5GR8 - chains A and J; structure by X-ray diffraction, 2.59 A resolution.

[Chain A]
Molecule: Leucine-rich repeat receptor-like protein kinase PEPR1
Source organism: Arabidopsis thaliana
Notes: EC 2.7.11.1
Reference sequence: Q9SSL9 (PEPR1_ARATH); residue numbers follow UniProt; this construct covers 29-738
Chain sequence (710 residues; each row starts with the number of its first residue):
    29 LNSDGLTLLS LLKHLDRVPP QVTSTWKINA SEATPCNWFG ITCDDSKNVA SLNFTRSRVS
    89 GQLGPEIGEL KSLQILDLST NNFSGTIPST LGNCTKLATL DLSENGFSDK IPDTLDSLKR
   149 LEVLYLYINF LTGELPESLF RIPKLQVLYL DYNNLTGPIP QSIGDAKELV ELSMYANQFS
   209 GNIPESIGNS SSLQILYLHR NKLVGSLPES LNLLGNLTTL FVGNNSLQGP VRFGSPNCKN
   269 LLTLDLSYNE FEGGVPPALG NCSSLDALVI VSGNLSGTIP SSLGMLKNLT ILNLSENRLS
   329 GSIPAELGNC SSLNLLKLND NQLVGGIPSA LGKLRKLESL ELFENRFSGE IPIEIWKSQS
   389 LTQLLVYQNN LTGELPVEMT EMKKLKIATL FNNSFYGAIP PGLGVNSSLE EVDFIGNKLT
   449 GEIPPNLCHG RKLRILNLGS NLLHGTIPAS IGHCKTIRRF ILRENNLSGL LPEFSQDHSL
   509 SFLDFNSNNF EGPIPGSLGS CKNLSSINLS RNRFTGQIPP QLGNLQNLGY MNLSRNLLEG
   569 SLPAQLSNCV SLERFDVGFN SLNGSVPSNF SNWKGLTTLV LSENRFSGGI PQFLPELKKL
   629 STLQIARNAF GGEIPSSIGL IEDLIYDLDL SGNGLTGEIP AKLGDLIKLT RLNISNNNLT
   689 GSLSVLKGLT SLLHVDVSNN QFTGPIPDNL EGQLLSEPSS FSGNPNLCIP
Disulfides: Cys-64/Cys-71, Cys-266/Cys-290, Cys-456/Cys-482
Covalently attached groups: N-acetylglucosamine (NAG) linked to Asn-81, Asn-252, Asn-289, Asn-420, Asn-560
Swiss-Prot annotation at these positions:
  - glycosylation (N-linked (GlcNAc...) asparagine): Asn-57, Asn-81, Asn-110, Asn-121, Asn-182, Asn-217, Asn-244, Asn-252, Asn-289, Asn-302, Asn-316, Asn-321, Asn-337, Asn-398, Asn-420, Asn-434, Asn-494, Asn-531, Asn-536, Asn-560 and 4 more in UniProt
Reported in the primary citation:
  - post-translational modification sites: Asn-302, Asn-420, Asn-560

[Chain J]
Molecule: Elicitor peptide 1
Reference sequence: Q9LV87 (PEP1_ARATH); residues 7-23 here correspond to UniProt positions 76-92 (UniProt number = residue number + 69)
Chain sequence (17 residues; numbered 7 to 23; the number before each row is that of its first residue):
     7 KQRGKEKVSS GRPGQHN
Swiss-Prot annotation at these positions:
  - site: Gly-17 (Required for ligand-receptor interaction)
Reported in the primary citation:
  - mutagenesis - Q21Y: unchanged binding to Leucine-rich repeat receptor-like protein kinase PEPR1 (chain A)

[Chain A / chain J interface]
Residue-residue contacts (47; chain A residue first):
  Asp-129(A) with Gln-8(J)
  Tyr-153(A) with Lys-7(J); Gln-8(J)
  Tyr-155(A) with Arg-9(J)
  Val-175(A) with Lys-7(J)
  Tyr-177(A) with Arg-9(J)
  Asp-179(A) with Arg-9(J), salt bridge
  Val-198(A) with Lys-7(J)
  Glu-199(A) with Lys-7(J), salt bridge
  Ser-201(A) with Arg-9(J)
  Tyr-203(A) with Glu-12(J), hydrogen bond
  Tyr-225(A) with Glu-12(J), hydrogen bond (side chain-backbone)
  His-227(A) with Glu-12(J), salt bridge
  Phe-249(A) with Glu-12(J); Lys-13(J); Val-14(J), hydrophobic
  Thr-271(A) with Val-14(J)
  Asp-273(A) with Val-14(J); Ser-15(J), hydrogen bond (side chain-backbone)
  Ser-275(A) with Ser-15(J), hydrogen bond
  Tyr-276(A) with Ser-15(J)
  Val-297(A) with Val-14(J), hydrophobic; Ser-15(J)
  Val-299(A) with Gly-17(J)
  Asn-321(A) with Ser-15(J); Ser-16(J), hydrogen bond (side chain-backbone)
  Glu-324(A) with Arg-18(J)
  Lys-345(A) with Ser-16(J); Arg-18(J), hydrogen bond (side chain-backbone)
  Asp-348(A) with Arg-18(J), salt bridge
  Phe-371(A) with Arg-18(J); Gly-20(J)
  Tyr-395(A) with Arg-18(J); Gly-20(J); Gln-21(J), hydrogen bond (side chain-backbone)
  Phe-419(A) with Gln-21(J); His-22(J); Asn-23(J)
  Glu-439(A) with His-22(J), salt bridge
  Asp-441(A) with His-22(J); Asn-23(J), hydrogen bond
  Ile-443(A) with Asn-23(J)
  Ile-463(A) with His-22(J)
  Asn-465(A) with Asn-23(J), hydrogen bond (side chain-backbone)
  Arg-487(A) with His-22(J); Asn-23(J), hydrogen bond (side chain-backbone)
  Ile-489(A) with Asn-23(J)
Also at the interface, not in a pair above, chain A (39 interface residues in all): Ala-295, Ile-319, Glu-369, Leu-393, Thr-417, Arg-491
Also at the interface, not in a pair above, chain J (16 interface residues in all): Lys-11, Pro-19
Interface features reported in the paper:
  - specific contacts: Tyr-225(A)/Glu-12(J) (hydrogen bond), His-227(A)/Glu-12(J) (hydrogen bond), Asp-273(A)/Ser-15(J) (hydrogen bond), Val-297(A)/Ser-15(J) (hydrophobic contact), Asp-348(A)/Arg-18(J) (salt bridge), Phe-371(A)/Arg-18(J) (pi stacking), Asp-441(A)/Asn-23(J) (hydrogen bond), Ile-443(A)/Asn-23(J) (hydrophobic contact), Asn-465(A)/Asn-23(J) (hydrogen bond), Arg-487(A)/Asn-23(J)
  - interface residues, chain J: Val-14(J), Gly-17(J), Gly-20(J)
  - hot spots on chain J (mutagenesis) - G20I, N23DEL: abolished binding to Leucine-rich repeat receptor-like protein kinase PEPR1 (chain A)

[In short]
39 residues of chain A and 16 residues of chain J are in contact; the contacts include 10 hydrogen bonds and 5
salt bridges. Among the polar pairs are Asp-179(A)/Arg-9(J), Glu-199(A)/Lys-7(J) and His-227(A)/Glu-12(J). The
paper describes hydrogen bonds between Tyr-225(A) and Glu-12(J), His-227(A) and Glu-12(J) and Asp-273(A) and
Ser-15(J) among others; hydrophobic contacts between Val-297(A) and Ser-15(J) and Ile-443(A) and Asn-23(J); a
salt bridge between Asp-348(A) and Arg-18(J). The paper reports that G20I and N23DEL of chain J abolish
binding to Leucine-rich repeat receptor-like protein kinase PEPR1 (chain A); interface residues Val-14(J),
Gly-17(J) and Gly-20(J).
Here chain A is Leucine-rich repeat receptor-like protein kinase PEPR1 (Arabidopsis thaliana) and chain J is
Elicitor peptide 1. Entry 5GR8 (Crystal structure of PEPR1-AtPEP1) was determined by X-ray diffraction.
